6PBD - chains B and Y of the 4 polymer chains in the assembly; structure by X-ray diffraction, 2.34 A resolution.

# Chain B
Protein: Modification methylase CcrMI
Organism: Caulobacter vibrioides
Notes: EC 2.1.1.72
Reference sequence: P0CAW2 (MTC1_CAUVC); residue numbers follow UniProt; this construct covers 1-358
Chain sequence (366 residues; numbered -7 to 358; the number before each row is that of its first residue; numbers below 1 keep their minus sign (Met-7 is residue -7)):
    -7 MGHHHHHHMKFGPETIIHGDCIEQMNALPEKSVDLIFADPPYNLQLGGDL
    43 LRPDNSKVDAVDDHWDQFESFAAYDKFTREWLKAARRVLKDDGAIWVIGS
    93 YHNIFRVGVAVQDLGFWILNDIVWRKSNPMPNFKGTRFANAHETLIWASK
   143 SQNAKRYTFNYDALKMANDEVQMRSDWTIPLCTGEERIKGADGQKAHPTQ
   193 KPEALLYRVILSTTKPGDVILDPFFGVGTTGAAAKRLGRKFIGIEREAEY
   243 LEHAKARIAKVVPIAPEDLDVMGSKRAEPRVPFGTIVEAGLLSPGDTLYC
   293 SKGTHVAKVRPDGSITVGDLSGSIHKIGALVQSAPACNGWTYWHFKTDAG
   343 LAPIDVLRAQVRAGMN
Not modelled in the structure: -7 to 2, 39-61, 357-358
Sequence notes: expression tag (-7 to 0)
Ligand contacts: sinefungin (SFG): Gly11, Asp12, Cys13, Asp31, Pro32, Pro33, Phe69, His189, Thr191, Gln192, Lys193, Pro215, Phe216, Phe217, Gly218, Val219, Gly220, Thr221, Ile236, Glu237, Arg238, Glu239, Tyr242
Swiss-Prot annotation at these positions:
  - DNA-binding region: Asp31 to Tyr34 (Target strand DNA), Gly39 to Pro45 (Target strand DNA), Tyr93, His94 (Non-target strand DNA), Trp109, Ile110 (Non-target strand DNA), Met122 to Asn132 (Target strand DNA), Tyr153 to Lys157 (Non-target strand DNA), Lys187 to Lys193 (Target strand DNA), Ser315 to His317 (Non-target strand DNA), Asn330 to Trp332 (Non-target strand DNA)
  - region: Leu261 to Glu270 (Linker)
  - binding site (dsDNA): His94, Gln164, Arg179, Lys267, Arg272, Arg350
From the paper describing this entry:
  - binding site for the 19-nt DNA strand (chain Y): Pro45, Ser315, His317, Asn330, Trp332, Arg350
  - self-association interface (contacts with another copy of this molecule); pairs are residue here / residue on that copy: Asp113-His134, Arg268-Lys126, Ala328-Asn47 (backbone contact), Phe130
  - binding site for the 19-nt DNA strand: Asp31 to Glu61, Phe63, Tyr93, His94, Ile110, Met122, Pro123, Phe125, Lys126, Arg129, Arg179, Lys187, Thr191, Lys193
  - specificity-determining residues: Arg44 (proposed by the authors, not directly observed)
  - mutagenesis - K118A (100-fold), R129A (100-fold), H134A (100-fold), R179A (100-fold): decreased catalytic activity (citing earlier work)
  - mutagenesis - W332A: abolished catalytic activity (citing earlier work)
  - mutagenesis - S315A, H317A, N330A, R350A: decreased catalytic activity on dsDNA (citing earlier work)
  - mutagenesis - S315A: abolished binding to DNA (citing earlier work)
  - contacts within the chain: Trp332-Arg350 (hydrophobic contact), Ile316-Trp332 (hydrophobic contact), Asp347-Arg350 (salt bridge)

# Chain Y
Molecule: 19-nt DNA strand
Sequence (19 nucleotides; numbered 1 to 19; the number before each row is that of its first residue):
     1 GCTTGGGATTCATTGAATC

# How chain B and chain Y interact
Pairs across the interface - 24 pairs, chain B then chain Y:
  Tyr153(B) - DT9(Y)  phosphate contact
  Tyr153(B) - DT10(Y)  hydrogen bond to the phosphate
  Lys157(B) - DT10(Y)  salt bridge to the phosphate
  Lys157(B) - DC11(Y)  phosphate contact
  Val163(B) - DC11(Y)  phosphate contact
  Gln164(B) - DT10(Y)  phosphate contact
  Gln164(B) - DC11(Y)  hydrogen bond to the phosphate
  Lys267(B) - DA8(Y)  sugar contact
  Lys267(B) - DT9(Y)  salt bridge to the phosphate
  Arg268(B) - DA8(Y)  sugar contact
  Arg268(B) - DT9(Y)  sugar contact
  Arg272(B) - DG6(Y)  sugar contact
  Arg272(B) - DG7(Y)  sugar contact
  Val273(B) - DG7(Y)  phosphate contact
  Ser315(B) - DG6(Y)  hydrogen bond to the phosphate
  His317(B) - DG6(Y)  sugar contact
  His317(B) - DG7(Y)  salt bridge to the phosphate
  Ala328(B) - DG7(Y)  base contact
  Ala328(B) - DA8(Y)  base contact
  Cys329(B) - DG7(Y)  base contact
  Asn330(B) - DG7(Y)  sugar contact
  Asn330(B) - DA8(Y)  hydrogen bond to the phosphate
  Trp332(B) - DG7(Y)  hydrogen bond to the phosphate
  Arg350(B) - DA8(Y)  salt bridge to the phosphate
Also at the interface, not in a pair above, chain B (18 interface residues in all): Asp154, Glu162, Lys318

# Summary
The interface between chain B and chain Y involves 18 residues on one side and 6 on the other, with 5 hydrogen
bonds and 4 salt bridges. Polar contacts include Tyr153(B)-DT10(Y), Gln164(B)-DC11(Y) and Ser315(B)-DG6(Y).
The paper reports a binding site for the 19-nt DNA strand at Asp31(B), Phe63(B) and Tyr93(B) among others;
K118A, R129A and H134A of chain B, among others, reduce catalytic activity; 9 substitutions were tested in
all.
Here chain B is Modification methylase CcrMI (Caulobacter vibrioides) and chain Y is a 19-nt DNA strand. Entry
6PBD (DNA N6-Adenine Methyltransferase CcrM In Complex with Double-Stranded DNA Oligonucleotide Containing Its
Recognition Sequence GAATC) was determined by X-ray diffraction.
